PDB entry 8G6U | electron microscopy, 3.16 A resolution | chains B and D of the 18 polymer chains in the assembly

== Chain B ==
Name: CRF-1_AE T/F100 HIV-1 gp41
Source organism: Human immunodeficiency virus 1
UniProt: A0A6C0ZY47 (A0A6C0ZY47_9HIV1); residues 512-664 here correspond to UniProt positions 513-665 (UniProt number = residue number + 1)
Sequence (155 residues; numbered 512 to 666; the number before each row is that of its first residue):
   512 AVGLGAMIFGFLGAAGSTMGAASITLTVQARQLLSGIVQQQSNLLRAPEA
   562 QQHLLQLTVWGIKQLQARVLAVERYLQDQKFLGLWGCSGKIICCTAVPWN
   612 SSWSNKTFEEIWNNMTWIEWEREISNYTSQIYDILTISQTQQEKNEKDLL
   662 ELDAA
Disordered / not traced: 512-520, 546-567, 663-666
Sequence notes: conflict Pro559 (Ile560 in A0A6C0ZY47), Cys605 (Thr606 in A0A6C0ZY47); expression tag (665-666)
Cystine bridges: Cys598-Cys604
Covalent attachments: N-acetylglucosamine (NAG) linked to Asn611, Asn616, Asn625; glycan linked to Asn637

== Chain D ==
Name: Light chain of 8ANC195
Source organism: Homo sapiens
Sequence (215 residues; row label = number of the first residue in the row):
     1 DIQMTQSPSTLSASTGDTVRISCRASQSIT
   30A G
    31 NWVAWYQQRPGKAPRLLIYRGAALLGGVPSRFRGSAAGTDFTLTIGNLQA
    81 EDFGTFYCQQYDTYPGTFGQGTKVEVKRTVAAPSVFIFPPSDEQLKSGTA
   131 SVVCLLNNFYPREAKVQWKVDNALQSGNSQESVTEQDSKDSTYSLSSTLT
   181 LSKADYEKHKVYACEVTHQGLSSPVTKSFNRGEC
Disordered / not traced: 107-214
Cystine bridges: Cys23-Cys88

== Interface between chain B and chain D ==
Residue-residue contacts (12; chain B residue first):
  Ser613(B) - Thr30(D)
  Trp614(B) - Thr30(D)
  Ser615(B) - Thr30(D)
  Asn616(B) - Ser28(D)  hydrogen bond
  Asn616(B) - Thr30(D)
  Arg633(B) - Trp32(D)
  Arg633(B) - Arg50(D)  hydrogen bond (backbone-side chain)
  Glu634(B) - Trp32(D)
  Ser636(B) - Arg50(D)  hydrogen bond
  Asn637(B) - Asn31(D)
  Tyr638(B) - Thr30(D)  hydrogen bond (side chain-backbone)
  Tyr638(B) - Asn31(D)  hydrogen bond
Interface residues without a listed pair, chain D (6 interface residues in all): Gly30A

== In short ==
9 residues of chain B face 6 of chain D across their interface; the contacts include 5 hydrogen bonds. Among
the polar pairs are Asn616(B)-Ser28(D), Arg633(B)-Arg50(D) and Ser636(B)-Arg50(D). Covalently linked
N-acetylglucosamine: at Asn611(B), Asn616(B) and Asn625(B).
Here chain B is CRF-1_AE T/F100 HIV-1 gp41 (Human immunodeficiency virus 1) and chain D is Light chain of
8ANC195 (Homo sapiens). Entry 8G6U (Cryo-EM structure of T/F100 SOSIP.664 HIV-1 Env trimer with LMHS mutations
in complex with 8ANC195 and ...) was determined by electron microscopy (same publication as 8DOK and 8CZZ).
